9F7V - chain A; structure by X-ray diffraction, 2.59 A resolution.

[Chain A]
Molecule: UPF0309 protein SCO4393
Source organism: Streptomyces coelicolor
UniProt: Q9K3V1 (Y4393_STRCO); residues 1-251 here = UniProt positions 1-251
Chain sequence (251 residues; row label = number of the first residue in the row):
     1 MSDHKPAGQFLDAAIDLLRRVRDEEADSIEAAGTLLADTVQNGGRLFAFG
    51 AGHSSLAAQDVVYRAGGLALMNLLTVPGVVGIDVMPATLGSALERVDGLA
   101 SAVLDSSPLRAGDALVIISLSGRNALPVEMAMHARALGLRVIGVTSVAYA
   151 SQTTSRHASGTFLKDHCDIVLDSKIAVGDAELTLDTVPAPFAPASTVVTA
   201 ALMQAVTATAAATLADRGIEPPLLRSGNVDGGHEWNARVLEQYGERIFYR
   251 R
Unresolved in the structure: 1-3
Small-molecule neighbours: N-acetyl-D-glucosamine-6-phosphate (16G; 2-acetamido-2-deoxy-6-O-phosphono-alpha-D-glucopyranose): A51, G52, H53, S54, Y63, R64, A65, S91, E94, I118, S119, L120, S121, N124, R225, S226, G227, N228, H233, N236
What the authors report for this chain:
  - conformationally variable residues (loop rearrangement): S226 to G232
  - binding site for N-acetyl-D-glucosamine-6-phosphate: H53, S54, S91, E94, S119, S121
  - catalytic residues: S91, E94 (proposed by the authors, not directly observed)
  - mutagenesis - D179N: increased growth
  - mutagenesis - H53A, R64A, E94A, D179A: abolished catalytic activity on GlcNAc
  - mutagenesis - S91A, N228A: decreased catalytic activity on GlcNAc
  - mutagenesis - S54A, S119A, S121A: unchanged catalytic activity on GlcNAc
  - mutagenesis - S54A, S119A, S121A: unchanged catalytic activity on N-acetyl-D-glucosamine-6-phosphate
  - mutagenesis - S91A (40-fold), N228A (208-fold): decreased catalytic activity on N-acetyl-D-glucosamine-6-phosphate
  - mutagenesis - H53A, R64A, E94A, D179A: abolished catalytic activity on N-acetyl-D-glucosamine-6-phosphate

[Summary]
Ligands of chain A: N-acetyl-D-glucosamine-6-phosphate. The paper reports catalytic residues S91 and E94;
H53A, R64A and E94A, among others, abolish catalytic activity on GlcNAc; 10 substitutions were tested in all.
Chain A is UPF0309 protein SCO4393 (Streptomyces coelicolor); the structure, N-acetylglucosamine 6-phosphate
dehydratase: GlcNAc6P substrate-bound state of NagS, was determined by X-ray diffraction (same publication as
9EOL and 9F7O).
